PDB entry 2OZS | X-ray diffraction, 2.75 A resolution | chains T and A of the 3 polymer chains in the assembly

# Chain T
Molecule: Template DNA
Sequence (18 nucleotides; each row starts with the number of its first residue):
     1 CGTCTTATGACAGCCGCG

# Chain A
Molecule: DNA polymerase
From: Enterobacteria phage RB69
Notes: EC 2.7.7.7
UniProtKB: Q38087 (DPOL_BPR69); numbering as in UniProt (aligned over 1-903)
Sequence (903 residues; row label = number of the first residue in the row):
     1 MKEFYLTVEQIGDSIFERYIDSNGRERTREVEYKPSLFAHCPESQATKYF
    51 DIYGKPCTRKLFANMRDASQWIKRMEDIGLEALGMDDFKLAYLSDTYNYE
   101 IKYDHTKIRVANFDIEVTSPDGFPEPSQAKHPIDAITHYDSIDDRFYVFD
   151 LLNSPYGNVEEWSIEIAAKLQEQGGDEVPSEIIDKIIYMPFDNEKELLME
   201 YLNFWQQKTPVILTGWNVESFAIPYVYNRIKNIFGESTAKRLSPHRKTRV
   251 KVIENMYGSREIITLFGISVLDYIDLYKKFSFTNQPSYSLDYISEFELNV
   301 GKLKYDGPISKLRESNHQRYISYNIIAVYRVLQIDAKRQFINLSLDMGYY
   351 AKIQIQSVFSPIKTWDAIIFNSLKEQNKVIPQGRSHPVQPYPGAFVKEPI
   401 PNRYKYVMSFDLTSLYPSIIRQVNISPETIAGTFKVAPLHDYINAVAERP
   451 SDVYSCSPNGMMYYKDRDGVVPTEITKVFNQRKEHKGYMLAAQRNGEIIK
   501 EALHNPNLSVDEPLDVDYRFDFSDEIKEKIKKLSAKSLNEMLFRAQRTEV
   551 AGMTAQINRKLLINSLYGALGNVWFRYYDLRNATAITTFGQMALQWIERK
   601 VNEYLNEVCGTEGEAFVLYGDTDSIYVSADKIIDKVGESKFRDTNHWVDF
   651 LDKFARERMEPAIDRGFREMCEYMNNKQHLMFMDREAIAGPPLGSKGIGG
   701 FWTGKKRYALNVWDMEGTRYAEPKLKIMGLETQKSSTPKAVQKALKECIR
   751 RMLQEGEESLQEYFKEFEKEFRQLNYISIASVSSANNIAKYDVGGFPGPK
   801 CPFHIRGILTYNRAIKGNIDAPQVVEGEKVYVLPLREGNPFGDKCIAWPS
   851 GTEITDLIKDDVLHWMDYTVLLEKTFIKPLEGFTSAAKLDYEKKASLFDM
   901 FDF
Differences from the reference sequence: engineered mutation Ala-222 (Asp in Q38087), Ala-327 (Asp in Q38087)
Metal / ion sites: Mg2+: Asp-411, Leu-412, Asp-623 (together with 2'-deoxyadenosine 5'-triphosphate)
Residues lining bound ligands: 2'-deoxyadenosine 5'-triphosphate: Asp-411, Leu-412, Thr-413, Ser-414, Leu-415, Tyr-416, Pro-417, Arg-482, Lys-486, Lys-560, Leu-561, Asn-564, Tyr-567, Thr-622, Asp-623
UniProt features mapped onto this chain:
  - region: Thr-248 to Thr-264 (Beta hairpin), Lys-705 to Tyr-708 (Binding of DNA in B-conformation), Leu-897 to Phe-903 (Interaction with the polymerase clamp)
  - binding site (Mg(2+)): Asp-114, Glu-116, Asp-411, Leu-412, Asp-623
  - binding site (substrate): Ser-414 to Tyr-416, Arg-482, Lys-560
  - site: Asp-621 (Optimization of metal coordination by the polymerase active site), Lys-706 (Optimization of metal coordination by the polymerase active site), Asp-714 (Essential for viral replication)

# Interface between chain T and chain A
Contacting residue pairs (38):
  DC1(T) with Lys-363(A), hydrogen bond to the phosphate
  DG2(T) with Ser-360(A), sugar contact; Ile-362(A), sugar contact; Trp-574(A), stacking on the base
  DT3(T) with Lys-279(A), base contact; Ser-360(A), hydrogen bond to the phosphate; Pro-361(A), phosphate contact; Ile-362(A), hydrogen bond to the phosphate; Leu-561(A), base contact; Asn-564(A), base contact; Ser-565(A), base contact; Gly-568(A), base contact; Asn-572(A), hydrogen bond to the phosphate
  DC4(T) with Tyr-391(A), phosphate contact; Tyr-567(A), base contact; Gly-568(A), sugar contact; Gly-571(A), sugar contact; Asn-572(A), hydrogen bond to the phosphate
  DT5(T) with Tyr-391(A), sugar contact; Pro-392(A), phosphate contact; Gly-393(A), hydrogen bond to the phosphate
  DT6(T) with Pro-392(A), phosphate contact; Gly-393(A), hydrogen bond to the phosphate; Ala-394(A), sugar contact; Val-396(A), phosphate contact; Lys-706(A), base contact
  DA7(T) with Val-396(A), phosphate contact; Lys-705(A), salt bridge to the phosphate; Lys-706(A), sugar contact
  DT8(T) with Lys-705(A), sugar contact; Arg-707(A), hydrogen bond to the phosphate
  DG9(T) with Arg-707(A), salt bridge to the phosphate
  DA10(T) with Lys-878(A), salt bridge to the phosphate
  DC11(T) with Lys-874(A), salt bridge to the phosphate
  DA12(T) with Lys-800(A), sugar contact; Cys-801(A), sugar contact; Lys-844(A), salt bridge to the phosphate
  DG13(T) with Lys-800(A), hydrogen bond to the phosphate
Also at the interface, not in a pair above, chain A (35 interface residues in all): Phe-359, Gln-389, Pro-390, Ala-569, Gly-798, Pro-799, Pro-802, Phe-803, Arg-806

# In short
The interface between chain T and chain A involves 13 residues on one side and 35 on the other, with 9
hydrogen bonds, 5 salt bridges and 1 aromatic stacking contact. Polar pairs include DC1(T)/Lys-363(A),
DT3(T)/Ser-360(A) and DT3(T)/Ile-362(A). Chain A binds 2'-deoxyadenosine 5'-triphosphate.
Here chain T is Template DNA and chain A is DNA polymerase (Enterobacteria phage RB69). Entry 2OZS (Crystal
structure of RB69 gp43 in complex with DNA with dATP opposite dTMP) was determined by X-ray diffraction,
deposited together with 2OYQ, 2OZM and 2P5G.
